Entry 2OD7 (X-ray diffraction, 2.00 A resolution); this record covers chains A and B.

Chain A:
Name: NAD-dependent deacetylase HST2
Source organism: Saccharomyces cerevisiae
Notes: EC 3.5.1.-; fragment: Hst2 catalytic core domain, residues 1-294
UniProtKB: P53686 (HST2_YEAST); residues 1-294 here = UniProt positions 1-294
Amino-acid sequence (308 residues; numbered -13 to 294; the number before each row is that of its first residue; numbers below 1 keep their minus sign (Met-13 is residue -13)):
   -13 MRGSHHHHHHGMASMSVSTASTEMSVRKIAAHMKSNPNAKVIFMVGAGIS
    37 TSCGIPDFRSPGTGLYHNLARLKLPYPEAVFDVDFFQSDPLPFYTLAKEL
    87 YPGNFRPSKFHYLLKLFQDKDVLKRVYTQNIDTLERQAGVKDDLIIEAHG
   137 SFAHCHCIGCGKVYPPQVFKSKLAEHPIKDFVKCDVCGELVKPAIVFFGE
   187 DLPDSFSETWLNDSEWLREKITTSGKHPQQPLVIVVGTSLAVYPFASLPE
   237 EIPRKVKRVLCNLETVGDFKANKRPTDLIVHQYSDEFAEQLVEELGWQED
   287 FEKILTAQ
Disordered / not traced: -13 to -3, 208-214, 294
Construct notes: initiating methionine (-13); cloning artifact (-12 to -10, -3 to 0); expression tag (-9 to -4)
Bound ions: Zn2+: Cys143, Cys146, Cys170, Cys173
Ligand contacts: A1R (5'-O-[(S)-{[(S)-{[(2R,3R,4S)-3,4-dihydroxypyrrolidin-2-yl]methoxy}(hydroxy)phosphoryl]oxy}(hydroxy)phosphoryl]adenosine): Gly32, Ala33, Gly34, Thr37, Phe44, Arg45, Glu64, Gln115, Asn116, Phe184, Gly223, Thr224, Ser225, Val228, Cys247, Asn248, Leu249, Glu250, Val252, Gln268, Tyr269, Ser270
Swiss-Prot annotation at these positions:
  - active site: His135 (Proton acceptor)
  - binding site (NAD(+)): Gln115 to Asp118, Gly223 to Ser225, Asn248 to Glu250, Ser270
  - binding site (Zn(2+)): Cys143, Cys146, Cys170, Cys173
  - modified residue: Ser2 (N-acetylserine)
From the paper describing this entry:
  - binding site for A1R: Asn116
  - catalytic residues: His135 (citing earlier work)
  - mutagenesis - I117A, I117D, I117H, I117W, I117Y: abolished catalytic activity
  - mutagenesis - I117F, I117V: unchanged catalytic activity
  - mutagenesis - I117F (Kd 25.8 uM), I117V (Kd 25.5 uM), D118N (28-fold): decreased binding to NAD+
  - mutagenesis - D118N: decreased catalytic activity

Chain B:
Name: Acetylated histone H4 peptide
Amino-acid sequence (14 residues; row label = number of the first residue in the row):
    12 KGGAKRHRKILTAQ
Disordered / not traced: 20-25
Modified residues: Lys16 (n(6)-acetyllysine; ALY)
From the paper describing this entry:
  - post-translational modification sites: Lys16

Chain A / chain B interface:
Contacting residue pairs (28):
  Glu64(A) - His18(B)  salt bridge
  Ile117(A) - Lys16(B)
  His135(A) - Lys16(B)
  Val182(A) - Lys16(B)
  Phe183(A) - Lys16(B)
  Phe184(A) - Lys16(B)
  Phe184(A) - Arg17(B)
  Phe184(A) - His18(B)
  Gly185(A) - Ala15(B)
  Gly185(A) - Lys16(B)  hydrogen bond (backbone-backbone)
  Glu186(A) - Ala15(B)
  Glu186(A) - Lys16(B)  hydrogen bond (backbone-backbone)
  Asp187(A) - Gly14(B)
  Asp187(A) - Ala15(B)  hydrogen bond (side chain-backbone)
  Asp190(A) - Lys12(B)  salt bridge
  Ser193(A) - Lys12(B)  hydrogen bond (side chain-backbone)
  Ala227(A) - His18(B)  hydrogen bond (backbone-side chain)
  Ala227(A) - Arg19(B)
  Val228(A) - Lys16(B)
  Val228(A) - Arg17(B)
  Val228(A) - His18(B)
  Tyr229(A) - Ala15(B)
  Tyr229(A) - Lys16(B)
  Tyr229(A) - Arg17(B)  hydrogen bond (backbone-backbone)
  Tyr229(A) - Arg19(B)
  Pro230(A) - Gly13(B)
  Pro230(A) - Gly14(B)
  Pro230(A) - Arg17(B)
Also at the interface, not in a pair above, chain A (19 interface residues in all): Phe67, Ile181, Leu188, Pro189

In short:
Chain A and chain B form an interface of 19 and 8 residues respectively, with 6 hydrogen bonds and 2 salt
bridges. Polar pairs include Glu64(A)-His18(B), Asp190(A)-Lys12(B) and Asp187(A)-Ala15(B). From the paper: the
catalytic residue His135(A); I117A, I117D and I117H of chain A, among others, abolish catalytic activity; 8
substitutions were tested in all.
Here chain A is NAD-dependent deacetylase HST2 (Saccharomyces cerevisiae) and chain B is Acetylated histone H4
peptide. Entry 2OD7 (Crystal Structure of yHst2 bound to the intermediate analogue ADP-HPD, and and aceylated
H4 peptide) was determined by X-ray diffraction together with 2QQF, 2QQG, 2OD9 and 2OD2 from the same study.
